1ID3 - chains I and G of the 10 polymer chains in the assembly; structure by X-ray diffraction, 3.10 A resolution.

# Chain I
Molecule: Palindromic 146bp DNA fragment
From: Homo sapiens
Sequence (146 nucleotides; numbered 1 to 146; the number before each row is that of its first residue):
     1 ATCAATATCC ACCTGCAGAT TCTACCAAAA GTGTATTTGG AAACTGCTCC ATCAAAAGGC
    61 ATGTTCAGCG GAATTCCGCT GAACATGCCT TTTGATGGAG CAGTTTCCAA ATACACTTTT
   121 GGTAGAATCT GCAGGTGGAT ATTGAT
Ion coordination: Mn2+ site 1 near DG70 (its only coordinating residue here); Mn2+ site 2 near DG121 (its only coordinating residue here); Mn2+ site 3 near DG134 (its only coordinating residue here)

# Chain G
Name: Histone H2A.1
From: Saccharomyces cerevisiae
Reference sequence: P04911 (H2A1_YEAST); residue numbers follow UniProt; this construct covers 1-131
Sequence (131 residues; each row starts with the number of its first residue):
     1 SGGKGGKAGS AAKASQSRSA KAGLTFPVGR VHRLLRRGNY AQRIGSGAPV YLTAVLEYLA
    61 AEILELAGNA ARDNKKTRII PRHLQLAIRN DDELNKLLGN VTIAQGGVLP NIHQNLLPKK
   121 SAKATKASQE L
Unresolved in the structure: 1-12, 121-131
Ion coordination: Mn2+: Glu65 (shared with 1 residue of chain D; 1 residue of chain H)
Swiss-Prot annotation at these positions:
  - site: Lys120 (Not ubiquitinated)
  - modified residue: Lys120 (N6-malonyllysine)
From the paper describing this entry:
  - Mn2+ coordination: Glu65

# Interface between chain I and chain G
Pairs across the interface - 13 pairs, chain I then chain G:
  DA111(I) with Arg43(G), hydrogen bond to the phosphate; Gly45(G), phosphate contact; Ser46(G), hydrogen bond to the phosphate
  DT112(I) with Arg43(G), sugar contact; Ile44(G), hydrogen bond to the phosphate
  DG121(I) with Arg30(G), phosphate contact
  DG122(I) with Arg30(G), salt bridge to the phosphate
  DG131(I) with Thr77(G), hydrogen bond to the phosphate; Arg78(G), sugar contact
  DC132(I) with Lys76(G), phosphate contact; Thr77(G), hydrogen bond to the phosphate; Arg78(G), hydrogen bond to the phosphate
  DA133(I) with Lys76(G), salt bridge to the phosphate
Other interface residues (no listed pair), chain I (8 interface residues in all): DT143
Other interface residues (no listed pair), chain G (11 interface residues in all): Gln42, Lys75, Lys120

# Overview
The interface between chain I and chain G involves 8 residues on one side and 11 on the other; the contacts
include 6 hydrogen bonds and 2 salt bridges. Polar pairs include DA111(I)-Arg43(G), DA111(I)-Ser46(G) and
DT112(I)-Ile44(G). The paper reports Mn2+ coordination by Glu65(G).
Chain I is Palindromic 146bp DNA fragment (Homo sapiens) and chain G is Histone H2A.1 (Saccharomyces
cerevisiae); the structure, Crystal structure of the yeast nucleosome core particle reveals fundamental
differences in inter-nucleosome interactions, was determined by X-ray diffraction.
